Entry 8JLD (electron microscopy, 2.48 A resolution); this record covers chains A and I of the 10 polymer chains in the assembly.

[Chain A]
Protein: Histone H3.2
From: Homo sapiens
UniProtKB: Q71DI3 (H32_HUMAN); residues 1-135 here correspond to UniProt positions 2-136 (UniProt number = residue number + 1)
Sequence (135 residues; row label = number of the first residue in the row):
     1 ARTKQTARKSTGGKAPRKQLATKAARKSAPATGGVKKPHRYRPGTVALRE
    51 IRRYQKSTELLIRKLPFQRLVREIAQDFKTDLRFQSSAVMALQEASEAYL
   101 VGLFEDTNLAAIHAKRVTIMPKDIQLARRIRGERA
Not modelled in the structure: 1-38, 134-135
Sequence notes: engineered mutation Ala110 (Cys111 in Q71DI3)
Modified residues: Lys4, Lys9, Lys14, Lys18, Lys23, Lys27 (N(6)-acetyllysine; ALY)
Swiss-Prot annotation at these positions:
  - modified residue: Arg2 (Asymmetric dimethylarginine), Thr3 (Phosphothreonine), Lys4 (Allysine), Gln5 (5-glutamyl dopamine), Thr6 (Phosphothreonine), Arg8 (Citrulline), Lys9 (N6,N6,N6-trimethyllysine), Ser10 (ADP-ribosylserine), Thr11 (Phosphothreonine), Lys14 (N6-(2-hydroxyisobutyryl)lysine), Arg17 (Asymmetric dimethylarginine), Lys18 (N6-(2-hydroxyisobutyryl)lysine), Lys23 (N6-(2-hydroxyisobutyryl)lysine), Arg26 (Citrulline), Lys27 (N6,N6,N6-trimethyllysine), Ser28 (ADP-ribosylserine), Lys36 (N6,N6,N6-trimethyllysine), Lys37 (N6-methyllysine), Tyr41 (Phosphotyrosine), Lys56 (N6,N6,N6-trimethyllysine) and 8 more in UniProt
  - lipidation: Lys18 (N6-decanoyllysine)
Reported in the primary citation:
  - post-translational modification sites: Lys4, Lys9, Lys14, Lys18, Lys23, Lys27

[Chain I]
Molecule: 145-nt DNA strand
From: synthetic construct
Sequence (145 nucleotides; numbered -72 to 72; the number before each row is that of its first residue; numbers below 1 keep their minus sign (DA-72 is residue -72)):
   -72 ATCAGAATCCCGGTGCCGAGGCCGCTCAATTGGTCGTAGACAGCTCTAGC
   -22 ACCGCTTAAACGCACGTACGCGCTGTCCCCCGCGTTTTAACCGCCAAGGG
    28 GATTACTCCCTAGTCTCCAGGCACGTGTCAGATATATACATCGAT

[Interface between chain A and chain I]
Contacting residue pairs (20; chain A residue first):
  His39(A) - DG70(I)  sugar contact
  Tyr41(A) - DG70(I)  phosphate contact
  Arg42(A) - DG70(I)  salt bridge to the phosphate
  Arg42(A) - DA71(I)  phosphate contact
  Thr45(A) - DC69(I)  phosphate contact
  Thr45(A) - DG70(I)  hydrogen bond to the phosphate
  Arg63(A) - DA-14(I)  phosphate contact
  Arg63(A) - DA-13(I)  salt bridge to the phosphate
  Arg72(A) - DC-23(I)  salt bridge to the phosphate
  Arg83(A) - DC-23(I)  phosphate contact
  Phe84(A) - DG-24(I)  sugar contact
  Phe84(A) - DC-23(I)  hydrogen bond to the phosphate
  Gln85(A) - DG-24(I)  phosphate contact
  Ser86(A) - DG-24(I)  phosphate contact
  Arg116(A) - DG-3(I)  phosphate contact
  Arg116(A) - DC-2(I)  phosphate contact
  Val117(A) - DG-3(I)  hydrogen bond to the phosphate
  Thr118(A) - DG-3(I)  hydrogen bond to the phosphate
  Met120(A) - DG-3(I)  phosphate contact
  Met120(A) - DC-2(I)  phosphate contact
Interface residues without a listed pair, chain A (17 interface residues in all): Arg40, Pro43, Lys115
Interface residues without a listed pair, chain I (11 interface residues in all): DA-5, DC-4

[Overview]
17 residues of chain A face 11 of chain I across their interface, with 4 hydrogen bonds and 3 salt bridges.
Polar contacts include Thr45(A)-DG70(I), Phe84(A)-DC-23(I) and Val117(A)-DG-3(I). The paper reports
modification sites Lys4(A), Lys9(A) and Lys14(A) among others.
Chain A is Histone H3.2 (Homo sapiens) and chain I is a 145-nt DNA strand (synthetic construct); the
structure, Cryo-EM structure of the 145 bp human nucleosome containing acetylated H3 tail, was determined by
electron microscopy (same publication as 8JL9, 8JLA and 8JLB).
